PDB entry 6NC2 | electron microscopy, 5.20 A resolution (low resolution: residue-level contacts below are approximate; hydrogen-bond / salt-bridge calls are withheld) | chains A and H of the 24 polymer chains in the assembly

Chain A:
Molecule: AMC011 v4.2 SOSIP gp120
Organism: Human immunodeficiency virus 1
Notes: engineered mutation(s): H66R, A316W, A501C
Chain sequence (512 residues; row label = number of the first residue in the row; note: 27 numbers in that range are skipped by the numbering (no residue carries them; nothing is unmodelled there); a row labelled like 136A-136S holds insertion residues (136A, then the next letters in order); numbers below 1 keep their minus sign (Met-4 is residue -4)):
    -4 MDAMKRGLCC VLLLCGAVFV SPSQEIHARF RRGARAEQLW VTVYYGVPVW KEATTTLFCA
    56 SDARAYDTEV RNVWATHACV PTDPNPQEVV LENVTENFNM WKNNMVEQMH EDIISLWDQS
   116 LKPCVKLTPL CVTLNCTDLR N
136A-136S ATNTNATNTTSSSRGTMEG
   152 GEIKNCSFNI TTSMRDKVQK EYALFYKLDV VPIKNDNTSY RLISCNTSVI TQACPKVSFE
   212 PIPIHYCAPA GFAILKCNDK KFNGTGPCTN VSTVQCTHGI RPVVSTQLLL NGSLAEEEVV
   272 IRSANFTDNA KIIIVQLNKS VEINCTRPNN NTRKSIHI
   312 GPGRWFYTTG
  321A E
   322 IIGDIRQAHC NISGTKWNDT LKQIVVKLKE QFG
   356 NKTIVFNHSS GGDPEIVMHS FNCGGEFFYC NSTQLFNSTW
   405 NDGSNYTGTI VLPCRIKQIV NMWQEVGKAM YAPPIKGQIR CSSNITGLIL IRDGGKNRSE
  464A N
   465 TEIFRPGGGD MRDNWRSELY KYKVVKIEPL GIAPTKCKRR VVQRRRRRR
Not modelled in the structure: -4 to 30, 60-65, 136A-136S, 405-413, 507-513
Disulfide bonds: Cys54-Cys74, Cys119-Cys205, Cys126-Cys196, Cys131-Cys157, Cys218-Cys247, Cys228-Cys239, Cys296-Cys331, Cys378-Cys445, Cys385-Cys418
Glycans and other covalent adducts: glycan linked to Asn88; N-acetylglucosamine (NAG) linked to Asn130, Asn234, Asn241, Asn262, Asn289, Asn301, Asn448
From the paper describing this entry:
  - post-translational modification sites: Asn88, Asn241

Chain H:
Molecule: Monoclonal antibody ACS202 fragment antigen binding heavy chain
Organism: Homo sapiens
Notes: antibody fragment or engineered binder
Chain sequence (254 residues; row label = number of the first residue in the row; a row labelled like 52A-52B holds insertion residues (52A, then the next letters in order); numbers below 1 keep their minus sign (Met-17 is residue -17)):
   -17 MELGLRWVFL VAILEVHSQV QLVESGGGVV QPGGSLRLSC AASGFAFKDF GMHWVRQAPG
    43 KGLEWVAVIG
52A-52B GG
    53 HGQHQSYSES VKGRFAITRD NEKNKLYLHM
82A-82C DRL
    83 RTEDTAVYYC AKDRLGRP
100A-100N WNIGGRLVYYYYGM
   101 DVWGQGTTVT VSSASTKGPS VFPLAPSSKS TSGGTAALGC LVKDYFPEPV TVSWNSGALT
   161 SGVHTFPAVL QSSGLYSLSS VVTVPSSSLG TQTYICNVNH KPSNTKVDKK VEPKSCD
Not modelled in the structure: -17 to 0, 114-217
Disulfide bonds: Cys22-Cys92

Chain A / chain H interface:
Residue-residue contacts (6):
  Val85(A) with His53(H); Gln55(H)
  Glu87(A) with Gly52B(H); His53(H); Gln55(H)
  Asn241(A) with His53(H)
Also at the interface, not in a pair above, chain A (5 interface residues in all): Thr240, Val242
Also at the interface, not in a pair above, chain H (6 interface residues in all): Gly52A, Glu74, Tyr100I
Interface features reported in the paper:
  - residue pairs: Glu87(A)-Gln55(H), Glu87(A)-His53(H)
  - epitope / paratope residues, chain A: Val85(A), Glu87(A)
  - hot spots on chain A (mutagenesis) - E87A: abolished binding to ACS202
  - epitope / paratope residues, chain H: His53(H), Gln55(H)

In short:
Chain A and chain H form an interface of 5 and 6 residues respectively. The paper describes contacts between
Glu87(A) and Gln55(H) and Glu87(A) and His53(H). The paper reports that E87A of chain A abolishes binding to
ACS202; epitope/paratope residues Val85(A), Glu87(A) and His53(H) among others.
Here chain A is AMC011 v4.2 SOSIP gp120 (Human immunodeficiency virus 1) and chain H is Monoclonal antibody
ACS202 fragment antigen binding heavy chain (Homo sapiens). Entry 6NC2 (AMC011 v4.2 SOSIP Env trimer in
complex with fusion peptide targeting antibody ACS202 fragment antigen binding) was determined by electron
microscopy together with 6NC3 and 6NCP from the same study.
